Entry 7XAM (electron microscopy, 3.50 A resolution); this record covers chains A and Y of the 34 polymer chains in the assembly.

== Chain A ==
Molecule: 23S rRNA
Organism: Mycolicibacterium smegmatis MC2 155
Sequence (3120 nucleotides; row label = number of the first residue in the row):
     1 UAAGUGUUUA AGGGCGCAUG GUGGAUGCCU UGGCACUGGG AGCCGAUGAA GGACGUAGGA
    61 GGCUGCGAUA AGCCUCGGGG AGCUGUCAAC CGAGCGUUGA UCCGAGGAUG UCCGAAUGGG
   121 GAAACCCGGC ACGAGUGAUG UCGUGUCACC AGGCGCUGAA UAUAUAGGCG UCUGGGGGGA
   181 ACGCGGGGAA GUGAAACAUC UCAGUACCCG UAGGAAGAGA AAACAAAAUG UGAUUCCGUG
   241 AGUAGUGGCG AGCGAAAGCG GAGGAUGGCU AAACCGUAUG CAUGUGAUAC CGGGUAGGGG
   301 UUGUGUGUGC GGGGUUGUGG GACCUAUCUU UCCGGCUCUA CCUGGCUGGA GGGCAGUGAG
   361 AAAAUGUUGU GGUUAGCGGA AAUGGCUUGG GAUGGCCUGC CGUAGACGGU GAGAGCCCGG
   421 UACGUGAAAA CCCGACGUCU GUCUUGAUGG UGUUCCCGAG UAGCAGCGGG CCCGUGGAAU
   481 CUGCUGUGAA UCUGCCGGGA CCACCCGGUA AGCCUGAAUA CUUCCCAGUG ACCGAUAGCG
   541 GAUUAGUACC GUGAGGGAAU GGUGAAAAGU ACCCCGGGAG GGGAGUGAAA GAGUACCUGA
   601 AACCGUGCGC UUACAAUCCG UCAGAGCCCU CGACGUGUCG UGGGGUGAUG GCGUGCCUUU
   661 UGAAGAAUGA GCCUGCGAGU CAGGGACAUG UCGCGAGGUU AACCCGGGUG GGGUAGCCGC
   721 AGCGAAAGCG AGUCUGAAUA GGGCGUAUCC ACACAAGAGU GUGUGGUGUA GUGGUGUGUU
   781 CUGGACCCGA AGCGGAGUGA UCUACCCAUG GCCAGGGUGA AGCGCGGGUA AGACCGCGUG
   841 GAGGCCCGAA CCCACUUAGG UUGAAGACUG AGGGGAUGAG CUGUGGGUAG GGGUGAAAGG
   901 CCAAUCAAAC UCCGUGAUAG CUGGUUCUCC CCGAAAUGCA UUUAGGUGCA GCGUCGCAUG
   961 UUUCUUGCCG GAGGUAGAGC UACUGGAUGG CCGAUGGGCC CCACAGGGUU ACUGACGUCA
  1021 GCCAAACUCC GAAUGCCGGU AAGUCCAAGA GUGCGGCAGU GAGACGGCGG GGGAUAAGCU
  1081 CCGUGCGUCG AGAGGGAAAC AGCCCAGAUC GCCGGCUAAG GCCCCUAAGC GUGUGCUAAG
  1141 UGGAAAAGGA UGUGCAGUCG CGAAGACAAC CAGGAGGUUG GCUUAGAAGC AGCCACCCUU
  1201 GAAAGAGUGC GUAAUAGCUC ACUGGUCAAG UGAUUGUGCG CCGAUAAUGU AGCGGGGCUC
  1261 AAGCACACCG CCGAAGCCGC GGCAGCCAAC GUGUUGGCUG GGUAGGGGAG CGUCCUGCAU
  1321 CCGGUGAAGC CGCCGAGUGA UCGAGUGGUG GAGGGUGUGG GAGUGAGAAU GCAGGCAUGA
  1381 GUAGCGAUUA GGCAAGUGAG AACCUUGCCC GCCGAAAGAC CAAGGGUUCC UGGGCCAGGC
  1441 CAGUCCGCCC AGGGUGAGUC GGGACCUAAG GCGAGGCCGA CAGGCGUAGU CGAUGGACAA
  1501 CGGGUUGAUA UUCCCGUACC CGUGUAUGUG CGUCCAUGAU GAAUCAGCGG UACUAACCAU
  1561 CCAAAACCAC CGUGACCGCA CCUUUCGGGG UGUGGCGUUG GUGGGGCUGC AUGGGACCUU
  1621 CGUUGGUAGU AGUCAAGCGA UGGGGUGACG CAGGAAGGUA GCCGUACCGG UCAGUGGUAA
  1681 UACCGGGGUA AGCCUGUAGG GAGUCAGAUA GGUAAAUCCG UCUGGCAUAU AUCCUGAGAG
  1741 GUGAUGCAUA GCCGAGUGAG GCGAAUUCGG UGAUCCUAUG CUGCCGAGAA AAGCCUCUAG
  1801 CGAGGACAUA CACGGCCCGU ACCCCAAACC AACACAGGUG GUCAGGUAGA GAAUACUAAG
  1861 GCGUACGAGU GAACUAUGGU UAAGGAACUC GGCAAAAUGC CCCCGUAACU UCGGGAGAAG
  1921 GGGGACCCAC AUGGCGUGUA AGCCUUUACG GCCCAAGCGU GAGUGGGUGG CACAAACCAG
  1981 UGAGAAGCGA CUGUUUACUA AAAACACAGG UCCGUGCGAA GUCGCAAGAC GAUGUAUACG
  2041 GACUGACGCC UGCCCGGUGC UGGAAGGUUA AGAGGACCCG UUAACUCCCU UUGGGGGUGA
  2101 AGCGGAGAAU UUAAGCCCCA GUAAACGGCG GUGGUAACUA UAACCAUCCU AAGGUAGCGA
  2161 AAUUCCUUGU CGGGUAAGUU CCGACCUGCA CGAAUGGCGU AACGACUUCU CAACUGUCUC
  2221 AACCAUAGAC UCGGCGAAAU UGCACUACGA GUAAAGAUGC UCGUUACGCG CGGCAGGACG
  2281 AAAAGACCCC GGGACCUUCA CUACAACUUG GUAUUGGUGC UCGAUACGGU UUGUGUAGGA
  2341 UAGGUGGGAG ACUGUGAAGC UCACACGCCA GUGUGGGUGG AGUCGUUGUU GAAAUACCAC
  2401 UCUGAUCGUA UUGGGCCUCU AACCUCGGAC CGUAUAUCCG GUUCAGGGAC AGUGCCUGGU
  2461 GGGUAGUUUA ACUGGGGCGG UUGCCUCCUA AAAUGUAACG GAGGCGCCCA AAGGUUCCCU
  2521 CAACCUGGAC GGCAAUCAGG UGUUGAGUGU AAGUGCACAA GGGAGCUUGA CUGCGAGACG
  2581 GACAUGUCGA GCAGGGACGA AAGUCGGGAC UAGUGAUCCG GCACCUCUGA GUGGAAGGGG
  2641 UGUCGCUCAA CGGAUAAAAG GUACCCCGGG GAUAACAGGC UGAUCUUCCC CAAGAGUCCA
  2701 UAUCGACGGG AUGGUUUGGC ACCUCGAUGU CGGCUCGUCG CAUCCUGGGG CUGGAGCAGG
  2761 UCCCAAGGGU UGGGCUGUUC GCCCAUUAAA GCGGCACGCG AGCUGGGUUU AGAACGUCGU
  2821 GAGACAGUUC GGUCUCUAUC CGCCGCGCGC GUCAGAAGCU UGAGGAAACC UGUCCCUAGU
  2881 ACGAGAGGAC CGGGACGGAC GAACCUCUGG UAUACCAGUU GUCCCACCAG GGGCACGGCU
  2941 GGAUAGCCAC GUUCGGACAG GAUAACCGCU GAAAGCAUCU AAGCGGGAAA CCUCUUCCAA
  3001 GACCAGGCUU CUCACCCUCU AGGAGGGAUA AGGCCCCCCG CAGACCACGG GAUUGAUAGA
  3061 CCAGACCUGG AAGCCUAGUA AUAGGUGCAG GGAACUGGCA CUAACCGGCC GAAAACUUAC
Unresolved in the structure: 1, 1562-1609, 2136-2144
Bound ions: Mg2+ site 1 near G13 (its only coordinating residue here); Mg2+ site 2: C28, G1354; Mg2+ site 3: C43, G214; Mg2+ site 4 near U56 (its only coordinating residue here); Mg2+ site 5 near U69 (its only coordinating residue here); Mg2+ site 6 near U117 (its only coordinating residue here); Mg2+ site 7: A159, U163; Mg2+ site 8: G191, U2467; Mg2+ site 9 near G191 (its only coordinating residue here); Mg2+ site 10: A196, C197; Mg2+ site 11 near G204 (its only coordinating residue here); Mg2+ site 12 near G217 (its only coordinating residue here); 233 more Mg2+ sites not listed

== Chain Y ==
Molecule: 50S ribosomal protein L28
Organism: Mycolicibacterium smegmatis MC2 155
UniProt: A0QV03 (A0QV03_MYCS2); numbering as in UniProt (aligned over 1-64)
Sequence (64 residues; row label = number of the first residue in the row):
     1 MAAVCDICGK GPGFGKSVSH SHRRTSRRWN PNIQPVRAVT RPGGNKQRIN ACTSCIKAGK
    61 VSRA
Unresolved in the structure: 1
Bound ions: Zn2+: Cys5, Cys8, Cys52, Cys55

== Interface between chain A and chain Y ==
Residue-residue contacts (81):
  U161(A) - Asn45(Y)  hydrogen bond to the base
  A164(A) - Arg41(Y)  hydrogen bond to the sugar
  A164(A) - Asn45(Y)  base contact
  G187(A) - Phe14(Y)  phosphate contact
  G188(A) - Ser26(Y)  hydrogen bond to the phosphate
  A189(A) - Lys16(Y)  salt bridge to the phosphate
  A198(A) - Arg23(Y)  phosphate contact
  U199(A) - His22(Y)  phosphate contact
  U199(A) - Arg23(Y)  salt bridge to the phosphate
  C200(A) - His22(Y)  salt bridge to the phosphate
  C200(A) - Arg24(Y)  salt bridge to the phosphate
  G460(A) - Lys57(Y)  base contact
  C467(A) - Trp29(Y)  hydrogen bond to the base
  G468(A) - Gly15(Y)  sugar contact
  G468(A) - Lys16(Y)  hydrogen bond to the sugar
  G468(A) - Trp29(Y)  sugar contact
  G469(A) - Lys16(Y)  phosphate contact
  G469(A) - Arg24(Y)  salt bridge to the phosphate
  G470(A) - Arg24(Y)  salt bridge to the phosphate
  U475(A) - His22(Y)  salt bridge to the phosphate
  G483(A) - Gly13(Y)  sugar contact
  G483(A) - Trp29(Y)  base contact
  C484(A) - Lys10(Y)  phosphate contact
  C484(A) - Trp29(Y)  base contact
  C484(A) - Asn30(Y)  hydrogen bond to the sugar
  C484(A) - Pro31(Y)  phosphate contact
  U485(A) - Lys10(Y)  salt bridge to the phosphate
  U485(A) - Asn30(Y)  sugar contact
  U485(A) - Pro31(Y)  phosphate contact
  U485(A) - Asn32(Y)  hydrogen bond to the phosphate
  G486(A) - Asn32(Y)  hydrogen bond to the phosphate
  G486(A) - Thr53(Y)  hydrogen bond to the phosphate
  U487(A) - Lys57(Y)  salt bridge to the phosphate
  G488(A) - Lys57(Y)  hydrogen bond to the base
  G1479(A) - Ala2(Y)  hydrogen bond to the phosphate
  A1480(A) - Ala2(Y)  hydrogen bond to the phosphate
  A1480(A) - Ala3(Y)  phosphate contact
  A1480(A) - Val4(Y)  sugar contact
  A1480(A) - Pro12(Y)  sugar contact
  A1480(A) - Phe14(Y)  base contact
  A1480(A) - Arg28(Y)  salt bridge to the phosphate
  U2302(A) - Ser21(Y)  hydrogen bond to the sugar
  U2302(A) - Arg23(Y)  sugar contact
  A2303(A) - Ser19(Y)  hydrogen bond to the phosphate
  A2303(A) - His20(Y)  phosphate contact
  A2303(A) - Ser21(Y)  hydrogen bond to the phosphate
  A2303(A) - Thr25(Y)  sugar contact
  A2313(A) - Asn32(Y)  hydrogen bond to the base
  A2313(A) - Gln34(Y)  base contact
  U2314(A) - Gln34(Y)  base contact
  U2315(A) - Arg63(Y)  salt bridge to the phosphate
  A2422(A) - Arg63(Y)  hydrogen bond to the phosphate
  C2423(A) - Pro35(Y)  sugar contact
  C2423(A) - Val36(Y)  phosphate contact
  C2423(A) - Arg37(Y)  hydrogen bond to the phosphate
  C2423(A) - Arg63(Y)  salt bridge to the phosphate
  C2424(A) - Pro35(Y)  phosphate contact
  C2424(A) - Arg48(Y)  salt bridge to the phosphate
  G2440(A) - Gln47(Y)  phosphate contact
  G2441(A) - Arg37(Y)  salt bridge to the phosphate
  G2441(A) - Lys46(Y)  sugar contact
  G2441(A) - Gln47(Y)  phosphate contact
  G2441(A) - Arg48(Y)  hydrogen bond to the phosphate
  U2442(A) - Arg37(Y)  salt bridge to the phosphate
  U2442(A) - Gly44(Y)  phosphate contact
  U2442(A) - Asn45(Y)  phosphate contact
  U2442(A) - Lys46(Y)  hydrogen bond to the phosphate
  G2452(A) - Gln34(Y)  hydrogen bond to the base
  U2453(A) - Asn32(Y)  base contact
  U2453(A) - Gln34(Y)  hydrogen bond to the base
  G2454(A) - Asn30(Y)  hydrogen bond to the sugar
  G2454(A) - Pro31(Y)  sugar contact
  G2454(A) - Asn32(Y)  hydrogen bond to the sugar
  C2455(A) - Arg27(Y)  salt bridge to the phosphate
  C2455(A) - Arg28(Y)  phosphate contact
  C2455(A) - Trp29(Y)  phosphate contact
  C2455(A) - Asn30(Y)  hydrogen bond to the phosphate
  C2456(A) - Arg27(Y)  salt bridge to the phosphate
  C2456(A) - Trp29(Y)  hydrogen bond to the phosphate
  A2656(A) - Ser21(Y)  hydrogen bond to the base
  A2657(A) - Ser21(Y)  base contact
Other interface residues (no listed pair), chain A (46 interface residues in all): A160, U163, U165, G204, G474, C2304
Other interface residues (no listed pair), chain Y (40 interface residues in all): Gly11, Val18, Ile33, Ser54

== In short ==
Chain A and chain Y form an interface of 46 and 40 residues respectively; the contacts include 27 hydrogen
bonds and 17 salt bridges. Polar pairs include U161(A)-Asn45(Y), C467(A)-Trp29(Y) and G488(A)-Lys57(Y). The
Mg2+ site 2 is built by C28(A) and G1354(A).
Here chain A is 23S rRNA and chain Y is 50S ribosomal protein L28, both from Mycolicibacterium smegmatis MC2
155. Entry 7XAM (Mycobacterium smegmatis 50S ribosomal subunit from Stationary phase of growth) was determined
by electron microscopy (same publication as 7Y41).
